8G6U - chains A and C of the 18 polymer chains in the assembly; structure by electron microscopy, 3.16 A resolution.

# Chain A
Molecule: CRF01_AE T/F100 HIV-1 gp120
From: Human immunodeficiency virus 1
UniProt: A0A6C0ZY47 (A0A6C0ZY47_9HIV1); aligned to UniProt positions 29-507 over residues 30-507 (the alignment contains insertions or deletions, so no single offset holds)
Sequence (485 residues; row label = number of the first residue in the row; note: 29 numbers in that range are skipped by the numbering (no residue carries them; nothing is unmodelled there); a row labelled like 132A-132V holds insertion residues (132A, then the next letters in order)):
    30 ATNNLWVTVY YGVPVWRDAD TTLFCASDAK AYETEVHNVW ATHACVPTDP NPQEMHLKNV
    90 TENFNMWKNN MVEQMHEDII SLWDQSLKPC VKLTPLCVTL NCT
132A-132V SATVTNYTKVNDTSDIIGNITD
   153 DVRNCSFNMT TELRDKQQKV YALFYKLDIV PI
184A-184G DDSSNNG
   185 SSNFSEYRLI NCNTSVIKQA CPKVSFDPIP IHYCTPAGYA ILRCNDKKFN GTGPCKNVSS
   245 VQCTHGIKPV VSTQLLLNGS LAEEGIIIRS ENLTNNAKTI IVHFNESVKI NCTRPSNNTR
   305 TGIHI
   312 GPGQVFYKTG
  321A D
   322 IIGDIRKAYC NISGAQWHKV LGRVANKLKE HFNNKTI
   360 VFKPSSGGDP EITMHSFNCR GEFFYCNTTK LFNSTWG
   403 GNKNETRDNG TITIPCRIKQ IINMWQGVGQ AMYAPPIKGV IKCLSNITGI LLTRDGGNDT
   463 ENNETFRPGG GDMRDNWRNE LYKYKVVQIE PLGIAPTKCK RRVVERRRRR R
Unresolved in the structure: 30-31, 132A-132V, 184A-184G, 458-459, 505-513
Construct notes: engineered mutation Tyr61 (His60 in A0A6C0ZY47), His105 (Gln104 in A0A6C0ZY47), Ile108 (Val107 in A0A6C0ZY47), Asp474 (Asn475 in A0A6C0ZY47), Met475 (Ile476 in A0A6C0ZY47), Arg476 (Lys477 in A0A6C0ZY47); conflict Ser375 (His381 in A0A6C0ZY47), Cys501 (Ala502 in A0A6C0ZY47); expression tag (508-513)
Disulfides: Cys54-Cys74, Cys119-Cys205, Cys126-Cys196, Cys131-Cys157, Cys218-Cys247, Cys228-Cys239, Cys296-Cys331, Cys378-Cys445, Cys385-Cys418
Covalently attached groups: N-acetylglucosamine (NAG) linked to Asn88, Asn130, Asn156, Asn160, Asn187, Asn197, Asn241, Asn289, Asn295, Asn301, Asn355, Asn386, Asn392, Asn411, Asn448, Asn465; glycan linked to Asn234, Asn262, Asn276, Asn332
Reported in the primary citation:
  - contacts within the chain: Glu102-Arg476, Asp474-Arg476
  - post-translational modification sites: Asn332

# Chain C
Molecule: Heavy chain of 8ANC195
From: Homo sapiens
Sequence (238 residues; row label = number of the first residue in the row; note: 1 number in that range is skipped by the numbering (no residue carries it; nothing is unmodelled there); a row labelled like 77A-77D holds insertion residues (77A, then the next letters in order)):
     1 QIHLVQSGTE VKKPGSSVTV SCKAYGVNTF GLYAV
   35A N
    36 WVRQAPGQSL EYIGQIW
    54 RWKSSASHHF RGRVLISAVD LTGS
77A-77D SPPI
    78 SSLEI
82A-82C KNL
    83 TSDDTAVYFC TTTSTYDR
100A-100L WSGLHHDGVMAF
   101 SSWGQGTLIS VSAASTKGPS VFPLAPSSKS TSGGTAALGC LVKDYFPEPV TVSWNSGALT
   161 SGVHTFPAVL QSSGLYSLSS VVTVPSSSLG TQTYICNVNH KPSNTKVDKR VEPKSCDKT
Unresolved in the structure: 112-219
Disulfides: Cys22-Cys92

# How chain A and chain C interact
Contacting residue pairs (23; chain A residue first):
  Val44(A) - Trp100A(C)  hydrophobic
  Trp45(A) - Trp100A(C)
  Arg46(A) - Trp100A(C)
  Thr90(A) - Arg54(C)  hydrogen bond
  Asn92(A) - Thr97(C)  hydrogen bond (side chain-backbone)
  Asn92(A) - Tyr98(C)
  Phe93(A) - Leu32(C)
  Asn94(A) - Leu32(C)
  Asn94(A) - Tyr98(C)
  Thr236(A) - Thr29(C)
  Gly237(A) - Leu32(C)
  Pro238(A) - Gly31(C)
  Pro238(A) - Arg54(C)
  Leu277(A) - Gly76(C)
  Thr278(A) - Leu74(C)
  Thr278(A) - Thr75(C)  hydrogen bond (side chain-backbone)
  Thr278(A) - Gly76(C)
  Thr278(A) - Ser77(C)
  Thr278(A) - Ser77A(C)  hydrogen bond (side chain-backbone)
  His352(A) - Thr75(C)
  His352(A) - Gly76(C)  hydrogen bond (backbone-backbone)
  Phe353(A) - Gly76(C)
  Arg456(A) - Gly76(C)
Other interface residues (no listed pair), chain A (20 interface residues in all): Asp47, Glu91, Glu275, Asn354, Lys487
Other interface residues (no listed pair), chain C (14 interface residues in all): Asp99, Arg100

# In short
20 residues of chain A and 14 residues of chain C are in contact; the contacts include 5 hydrogen bonds. Polar
contacts include Thr90(A)-Arg54(C), Asn92(A)-Thr97(C) and Thr278(A)-Thr75(C). From the paper: a modification
site at Asn332(A); contacts within the chain involving Arg476(A), Glu102(A) and Asp474(A).
Here chain A is CRF01_AE T/F100 HIV-1 gp120 (Human immunodeficiency virus 1) and chain C is Heavy chain of
8ANC195 (Homo sapiens). Entry 8G6U (Cryo-EM structure of T/F100 SOSIP.664 HIV-1 Env trimer with LMHS mutations
in complex with 8ANC195 and ...) was determined by electron microscopy (same publication as 8DOK and 8CZZ).
